Entry 4P4K (X-ray diffraction, 2.80 A resolution); this record covers chains B and D of the 4 polymer chains in the assembly.

== Chain B ==
Name: mim2 peptide, HLA class II histocompatibility antigen, DP beta 1 chain
From: Homo sapiens
Reference sequence: P04440 (DPB1_HUMAN); residues 3-189 here correspond to UniProt positions 32-218 (UniProt number = residue number + 29)
Sequence (212 residues; each row starts with the number of its first residue; note: 3 numbers in that range are skipped by the numbering (no residue carries them; nothing is unmodelled there); numbers below 1 keep their minus sign (Gln-25 is residue -25)):
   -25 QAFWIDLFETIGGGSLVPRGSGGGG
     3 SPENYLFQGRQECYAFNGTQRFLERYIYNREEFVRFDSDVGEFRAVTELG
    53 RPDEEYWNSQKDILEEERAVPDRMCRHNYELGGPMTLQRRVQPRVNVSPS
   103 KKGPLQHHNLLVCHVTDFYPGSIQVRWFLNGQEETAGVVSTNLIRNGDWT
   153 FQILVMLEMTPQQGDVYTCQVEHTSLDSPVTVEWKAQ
Not modelled in the structure: -13 to -1
Differences from the reference sequence: linker (-14 to -1); variant Ser3 (Thr32 in P04440), Val36 (Ala65 in P04440), Asp55 (Ala84 in P04440), Glu56 (Ala85 in P04440), Glu69 (Lys98 in P04440)
UniProt features mapped onto this chain:
  - region: Lys187 to Gln189 (Connecting peptide)
  - glycosylation: Asn19 (N-linked (GlcNAc...) asparagine)
Disulfides: Cys15-Cys77, Cys115-Cys171
Covalently attached groups: N-acetylglucosamine (NAG) linked to Asn19

== Chain D ==
Name: hTCRav22 beta chain
From: Homo sapiens
Sequence (242 residues; numbered 2 to 243; the number before each row is that of its first residue):
     2 MGVTQTPRYLIKTRGQQVTLSCSPISGHRSVSWYQQTPGQGLQFLFEYFS
    52 ETQRNKGNFPGRFSGRQFSNSRSEMNVSTLELGDSALYLCASSLAQGGET
   102 QYFGPGTRLLVLEDLKNVFPPEVAVFEPSEAEISHTQKATLVCLATGFYP
   152 DHVELSWWVNGKEVHSGVCTDPQPLKEQPALNDSRYSLSSRLRVSATFWQ
   202 NPRNHFRCQVQFYGLSENDEWTQDRAKPVTQIVSAEAWGRAD
Not modelled in the structure: 2
Disulfides: Cys23-Cys91, Cys144-Cys209

== Chain B / chain D interface ==
Residue-residue contacts (16):
  Leu-19(B) with Arg55(D); Gln97(D)
  Phe-18(B) with Gln97(D), hydrogen bond (backbone-side chain)
  Glu-17(B) with Gln97(D)
  Thr-16(B) with Arg30(D), hydrogen bond; Gln97(D), hydrogen bond
  Tyr58(B) with Leu95(D)
  Gln62(B) with Leu95(D)
  Asp64(B) with Ala96(D); Thr101(D); Tyr103(D), hydrogen bond
  Ile65(B) with Leu95(D), hydrophobic
  Glu68(B) with Ala96(D); Gln97(D); Gly98(D), hydrogen bond (side chain-backbone)
  Arg75(B) with Glu100(D), salt bridge
Also at the interface, not in a pair above, chain D (11 interface residues in all): Phe50, Gly99

== In short ==
Chain B and chain D form an interface of 10 and 11 residues respectively, with 5 hydrogen bonds and 1 salt
bridge. Polar pairs include Arg75(B)-Glu100(D), Phe-18(B)-Gln97(D) and Thr-16(B)-Arg30(D).
Here chain B is mim2 peptide, HLA class II histocompatibility antigen, DP beta 1 chain and chain D is hTCRav22
beta chain, both from Homo sapiens. Entry 4P4K (Structural Basis of Chronic Beryllium Disease: Bridging the
Gap Between allergic hypersensitivity and auto immunity) was determined by X-ray diffraction (same publication
as 4P5K, 4P5M, 4P4R and 4P57).
